5CCX - chains A and B of the 3 polymer chains in the assembly; structure by X-ray diffraction, 2.10 A resolution.

Chain A:
Protein: tRNA (adenine(58)-N(1))-methyltransferase catalytic subunit TRMT61A
Source organism: Homo sapiens
Notes: EC 2.1.1.220
UniProt: Q96FX7 (TRM61_HUMAN); residue numbers follow UniProt; this construct covers 1-289
Amino-acid sequence (289 residues; numbered 1 to 289; the number before each row is that of its first residue):
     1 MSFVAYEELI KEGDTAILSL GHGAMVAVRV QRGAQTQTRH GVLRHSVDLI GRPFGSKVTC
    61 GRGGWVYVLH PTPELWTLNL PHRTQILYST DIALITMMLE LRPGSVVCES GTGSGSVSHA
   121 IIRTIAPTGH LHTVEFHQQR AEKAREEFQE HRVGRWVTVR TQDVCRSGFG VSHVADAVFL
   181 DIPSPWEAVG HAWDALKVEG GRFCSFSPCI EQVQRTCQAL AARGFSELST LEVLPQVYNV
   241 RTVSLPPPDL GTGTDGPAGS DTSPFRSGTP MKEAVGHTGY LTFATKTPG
Disordered / not traced: 254-259
Small-molecule neighbours: S-adenosylhomocysteine (SAH): T84, Q85, I86, L87, S110, G111, T112, G113, S114, G115, S116, V117, V134, E135, F136, H137, R140, Q162, D163, V164, C165, D181, I182, P183
UniProt features mapped onto this chain:
  - binding site (substrate): L20 to H22, Q35 to V42, G64, W65, Q85 to S89, S110 to V117, L180 to P183, S205 to Q212, T278
  - binding site (S-adenosyl-L-methionine): L87, S114 to S116, E135, R140, D163, V164, D181
  - modified residue: S2 (N-acetylserine), S263 (Phosphoserine)
What the authors report for this chain:
  - catalytic residues: D181 (proposed by the authors, not directly observed)

Chain B:
Protein: tRNA (adenine(58)-N(1))-methyltransferase non-catalytic subunit TRM6
Source organism: Homo sapiens
UniProt: Q9UJA5 (TRM6_HUMAN); residues 1-497 here = UniProt positions 1-497
Amino-acid sequence (497 residues; each row starts with the number of its first residue):
     1 MEGSGEQPGP QPQHPGDHRI RDGDFVVLKR EDVFKAVQVQ RRKKVTFEKQ WFYLDNVIGH
    61 SYGTAFEVTS GGSLQPKKKR EEPTAETKEA GTDNRNIVDD GKSQKLTQDD IKALKDKGIK
   121 GEEIVQQLIE NSTTFRDKTE FAQDKYIKKK KKKYEAIITV VKPSTRILSI MYYAREPGKI
   181 NHMRYDTLAQ MLTLGNIRAG NKMIVMETCA GLVLGAMMER MGGFGSIIQL YPGGGPVRAA
   241 TACFGFPKSF LSGLYEFPLN KVDSLLHGTF SAKMLSSEPK DSALVEESNG TLEEKQASEQ
   301 ENEDSMAEAP ESNHPEDQET METISQDPEH KGPKERGSKK DYIQEKQRRQ EEQRKRHLEA
   361 AALLSERNAD GLIVASRFHP TPLLLSLLDF VAPSRPFVVY CQYKEPLLEC YTKLRERGGV
   421 INLRLSETWL RNYQVLPDRS HPKLLMSGGG GYLLSGFTVA MDNLKADTSL KSNASTLESH
   481 ETEEPAAKKR KCPESDS
Disordered / not traced: 1-17, 81-87, 272-339, 464-497
UniProt features mapped onto this chain:
  - binding site (substrate): N94 to Q104, K145 to Y154, R175 to H182, R349, R377, R415 to L423, Q434 to H441
  - modified residue: T107 (Phosphothreonine), S298 (Phosphoserine), S305 (Phosphoserine)

How chain A and chain B interact:
Pairs across the interface (85; chain A residue first):
  F3(A) with R198(B), hydrogen bond (backbone-side chain)
  V4(A) with R198(B), hydrogen bond (backbone-side chain)
  A5(A) with R198(B)
  Y6(A) with N196(B), hydrogen bond; R198(B); N201(B); D370(B); R395(B); P396(B)
  S19(A) with I421(B); N422(B), hydrogen bond
  M25(A) with N422(B), hydrogen bond
  F54(A) with P393(B); S394(B)
  G55(A) with S394(B); V459(B); A460(B), hydrogen bond (backbone-backbone)
  K57(A) with D462(B), salt bridge
  Y67(A) with I421(B), hydrophobic; V459(B), hydrophobic; D462(B)
  L69(A) with S394(B)
  H70(A) with S394(B), hydrogen bond (backbone-side chain)
  T72(A) with N196(B)
  E74(A) with T193(B)
  L75(A) with F457(B), hydrophobic
  S89(A) with Q190(B)
  T90(A) with Q190(B), hydrogen bond (backbone-side chain)
  A93(A) with A189(B); Q190(B); T193(B)
  T96(A) with R220(B)
  M97(A) with T165(B); R166(B); S169(B); Y185(B); A189(B), hydrophobic
  M98(A) with R166(B)
  E100(A) with S164(B), hydrogen bond; R166(B), salt bridge
  L101(A) with R220(B)
  R102(A) with E219(B), salt bridge
  P103(A) with E219(B); R220(B); M221(B); G222(B)
  R123(A) with N196(B), hydrogen bond; R198(B)
  T124(A) with R220(B)
  A126(A) with A199(B)
  P127(A) with F224(B), hydrophobic
  R202(A) with R166(B)
  Q214(A) with S440(B), hydrogen bond
  C217(A) with V435(B), hydrophobic
  E227(A) with K29(B), salt bridge; R166(B), salt bridge
  T230(A) with N432(B); Y433(B), hydrogen bond (backbone-backbone); V435(B)
  L231(A) with R431(B)
  E232(A) with W429(B); L430(B); R431(B), hydrogen bond (backbone-backbone); Y433(B), hydrogen bond
  V233(A) with W429(B)
  L234(A) with T428(B); W429(B), hydrogen bond (backbone-backbone)
  P235(A) with E427(B)
  Q236(A) with S426(B); E427(B), hydrogen bond (backbone-backbone); W429(B)
  V237(A) with R424(B); L425(B)
  Y238(A) with L425(B), hydrogen bond (backbone-backbone); E427(B), hydrogen bond; W429(B)
  V240(A) with L408(B), hydrophobic; Y411(B), hydrophobic
  R266(A) with L408(B); E409(B); T412(B)
  G268(A) with K404(B), hydrogen bond (backbone-side chain); L408(B)
  V275(A) with W429(B), hydrophobic
  Y280(A) with Y433(B)
Other interface residues (no listed pair), chain A (59 interface residues in all): E7, H22, G23, S56, V68, P73, L94, E199, V213, S267, T285, T287
Other interface residues (no listed pair), chain B (57 interface residues in all): H18, Y62, G63, V161, I167, I170, D186, I197, K413, Y452, T458

Overview:
The interface between chain A and chain B involves 59 residues on one side and 57 on the other, with 19
hydrogen bonds and 5 salt bridges. Among the polar pairs are K57(A)-D462(B), E100(A)-R166(B) and
R102(A)-E219(B). Chain A binds S-adenosylhomocysteine. The paper reports the catalytic residue D181(A).
Here chain A is tRNA (adenine(58)-N(1))-methyltransferase catalytic subunit TRMT61A and chain B is tRNA
(adenine(58)-N(1))-methyltransferase non-catalytic subunit TRM6, both from Homo sapiens. Entry 5CCX (Structure
of the product complex of tRNA m1A58 methyltransferase with tRNA3Lys as substrate) was determined by X-ray
diffraction (same publication as 5CCB and 5CD1).
